3ZQ1 - chains H and I of the 21 polymer chains in the assembly; structure by electron microscopy, 15.90 A resolution (very low resolution: no residue pairs are listed; an interface is given only as per-side residue counts).

== Chain H (and I) ==
Name: 60 kDa chaperonin
From: Escherichia coli BL21
Notes: chain I of this document is another copy of the same molecule, construct and numbering; everything in this record applies to it too
UniProtKB: P0A6F5 (CH60_ECOLI); numbering as in UniProt (aligned over 2-527)
Chain sequence (526 residues; row label = number of the first residue in the row):
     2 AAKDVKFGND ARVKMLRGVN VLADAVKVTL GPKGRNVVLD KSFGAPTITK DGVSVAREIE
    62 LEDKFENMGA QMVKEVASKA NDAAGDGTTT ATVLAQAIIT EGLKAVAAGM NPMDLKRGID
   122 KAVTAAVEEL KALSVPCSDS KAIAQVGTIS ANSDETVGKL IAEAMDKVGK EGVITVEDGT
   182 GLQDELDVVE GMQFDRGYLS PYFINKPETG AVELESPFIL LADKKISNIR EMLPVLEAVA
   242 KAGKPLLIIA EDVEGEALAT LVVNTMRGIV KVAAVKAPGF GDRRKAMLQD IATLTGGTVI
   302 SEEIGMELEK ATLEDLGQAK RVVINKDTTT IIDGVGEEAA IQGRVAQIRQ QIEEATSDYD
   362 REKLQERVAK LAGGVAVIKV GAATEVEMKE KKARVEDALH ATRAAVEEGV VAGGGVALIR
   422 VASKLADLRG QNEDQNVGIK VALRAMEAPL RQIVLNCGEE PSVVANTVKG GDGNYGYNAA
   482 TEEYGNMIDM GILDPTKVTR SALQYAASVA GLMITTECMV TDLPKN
Unresolved in the structure: 527
Reported in the primary citation:
  - mutagenesis - D398A: abolished catalytic activity on ATP (citing earlier work)

== Interface between chain H and chain I ==
At this resolution (16 A) residue pairs are not listed: 29 residues of chain H and 26 of chain I lie at the interface.

== Overview ==
29 residues of chain H and 26 residues of chain I are in contact. From the paper: D398A of chain H abolishes
catalytic activity on ATP.
Chain H and chain I are both 60 kDa chaperonin (Escherichia coli BL21); the structure, Visualizing GroEL-ES in
the Act of Encapsulating a Non-Native Substrate Protein, was determined by electron microscopy together with
3ZPZ and 3ZQ0 from the same study.
